PDB entry 4L9M | X-ray diffraction, 3.00 A resolution | chain A

Chain A:
Name: RAS guanyl-releasing protein 1
From: Homo sapiens
UniProtKB: O95267 (GRP1_HUMAN); residue numbers follow UniProt; this construct covers 50-607
Amino-acid sequence (559 residues; numbered 49 to 607; the number before each row is that of its first residue):
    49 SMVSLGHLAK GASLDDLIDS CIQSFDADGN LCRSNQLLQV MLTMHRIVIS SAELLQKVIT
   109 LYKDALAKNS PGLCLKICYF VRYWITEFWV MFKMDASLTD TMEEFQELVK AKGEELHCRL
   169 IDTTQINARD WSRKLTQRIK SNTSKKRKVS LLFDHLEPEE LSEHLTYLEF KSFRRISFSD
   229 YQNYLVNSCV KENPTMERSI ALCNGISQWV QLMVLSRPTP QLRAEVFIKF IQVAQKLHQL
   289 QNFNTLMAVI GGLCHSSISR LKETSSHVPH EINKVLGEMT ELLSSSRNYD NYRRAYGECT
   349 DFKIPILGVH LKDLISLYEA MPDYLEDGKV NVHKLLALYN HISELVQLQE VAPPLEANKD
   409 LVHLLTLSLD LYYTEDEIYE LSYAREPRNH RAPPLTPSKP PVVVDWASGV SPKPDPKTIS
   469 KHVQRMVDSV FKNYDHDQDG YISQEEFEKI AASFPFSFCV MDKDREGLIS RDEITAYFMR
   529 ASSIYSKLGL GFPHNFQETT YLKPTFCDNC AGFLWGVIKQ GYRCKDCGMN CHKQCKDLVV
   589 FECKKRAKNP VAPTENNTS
Not modelled in the structure: 49-52, 186-192, 437-448, 594-607
Differences from the reference sequence: expression tag (49)
Ion coordination: Zn2+ site 1: H542, C572, C575, C591; Zn2+ site 2: C555, C558, H580, C583
UniProt features mapped onto this chain:
  - zinc finger: P541 to C591 (Phorbol-ester/DAG-type)
  - binding site (Ca(2+)): D483, D485, D487, Y489, E494
  - modified residue: T184 (Phosphothreonine)
  - natural variant: T214 (T214I: In IMD64)
  - mutagenesis: R271 (R271E: Loss of function; prevents Ras activation), D483 to D487 (Decrease of Ras activation indicated by decrease of ERK phosphorylation), E494 (E494A: Decrease of Ras activation indicated by decrease of ERK phosphorylation), F506 (F506D: Increase of Ras activation indicated by increase of ERK phosphorylation), V508 (V508D: Increase of Ras activation indicated by increase of ERK phosphorylation), Y549 (Y549F: Loss of localization to the endoplasmic reticulum and the Golgi apparatus)
What the authors report for this chain:
  - mutagenesis - V450A/V451A/V452A/D453A/W454A, V451D/V452D/W454D, D453A/W454A (1.7 to 2.3-fold), F504D, F506D, V508D: increased signaling
  - mutagenesis - R271E: abolished signaling
  - self-association interface (contacts with another copy of this molecule): L429, F504, F506, V508
  - mutagenesis - E494A: decreased signaling in response to ionomycin

Summary:
H542, C572, C575 and C591 coordinate Zn2+ site 1. C555, C558, H580 and C583 coordinate Zn2+ site 2. Curated
annotation (UniProt) lists 5 Ca2+-binding residues and 10 mutagenesis sites. From the paper:
V450A/V451A/V452A/D453A/W454A, V451D/V452D/W454D and D453A/W454A, among others, increase signaling; a
self-association interface involving L429, F504 and F506 among others; 8 substitutions were tested in all.
Chain A is RAS guanyl-releasing protein 1 (Homo sapiens); the structure, Autoinhibited state of the
Ras-specific exchange factor RasGRP1, was determined by X-ray diffraction, deposited together with 4L9U.
